Entry 5ISO (X-ray diffraction, 2.63 A resolution); this record covers chains B and E of the 3 polymer chains in the assembly.

# Chain B
Molecule: 5'-AMP-activated protein kinase subunit beta-1
Organism: Homo sapiens
Reference sequence: Q9Y478 (AAKB1_HUMAN); residues 1-270 here = UniProt positions 1-270
Chain sequence (286 residues; numbered -15 to 270; the number before each row is that of its first residue; numbers below 1 keep their minus sign (Met-15 is residue -15)):
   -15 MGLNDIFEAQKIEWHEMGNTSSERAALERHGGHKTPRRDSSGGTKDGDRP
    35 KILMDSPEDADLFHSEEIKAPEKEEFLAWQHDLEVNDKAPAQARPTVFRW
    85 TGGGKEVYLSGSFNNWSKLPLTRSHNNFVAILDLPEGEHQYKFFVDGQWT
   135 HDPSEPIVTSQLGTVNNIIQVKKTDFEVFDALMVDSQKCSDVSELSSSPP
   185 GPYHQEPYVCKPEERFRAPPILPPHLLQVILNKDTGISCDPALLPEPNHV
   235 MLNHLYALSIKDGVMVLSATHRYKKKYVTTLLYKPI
Unresolved in the structure: -15 to 76, 181-184, 194-200
Sequence notes: initiating methionine (-15); expression tag (-14 to 0)
Modified positions: Ser108 (phosphoserine; SEP)
Residues lining bound ligands: 992 (5-[[6-chloranyl-5-(1-methylindol-5-yl)-1H-benzimidazol-2-yl]oxy]-2-methyl-benzoic acid): Val81, Arg83, Thr106, Arg107, Ser108, Asn111, Val113, Ile115
Swiss-Prot annotation at these positions:
  - modified residue: Thr4 (Phosphothreonine), Ser5 (Phosphoserine), Ser6 (Phosphoserine), Thr19 (Phosphothreonine), Ser24 (Phosphoserine), Ser25 (Phosphoserine), Ser40 (Phosphoserine), Ser96 (Phosphoserine), Ser101 (Phosphoserine), Ser108 (Phosphoserine), Thr148 (Phosphothreonine), Ser182 (Phosphoserine)
  - lipidation: Gly2 (N-myristoyl glycine)
  - mutagenesis: Gly2 (G2A: Abolishes myristoylation and AMP-enhanced phosphorylation of PRKAA1 or PRKAA2)

# Chain E
Molecule: 5'-AMP-activated protein kinase subunit gamma-1
Organism: Homo sapiens
Reference sequence: P54619 (AAKG1_HUMAN); residue numbers follow UniProt; this construct covers 1-331
Chain sequence (331 residues; numbered 1 to 331; the number before each row is that of its first residue):
     1 METVISSDSSPAVENEHPQETPESNNSVYTSFMKSHRCYDLIPTSSKLVV
    51 FDTSLQVKKAFFALVTNGVRAAPLWDSKKQSFVGMLTITDFINILHRYYK
   101 SALVQIYELEEHKIETWREVYLQDSFKPLVCISPNASLFDAVSSLIRNKI
   151 HRLPVIDPESGNTLYILTHKRILKFLKLFITEFPKPEFMSKSLEELQIGT
   201 YANIAMVRTTTPVYVALGIFVQHRVSALPVVDEKGRVVDIYSKFDVINLA
   251 AEKTYNNLDVSVTKALQHRSHYFEGVLKCYLHETLETIINRLVEAEVHRL
   301 VVVDENDVVKGIVSLSDILQALVLTGGEKKP
Unresolved in the structure: 1-26, 325-331
Residues lining bound ligands:
  - adenosine monophosphate (AMP), molecule 1: Arg70, Lys170, Ile240, Ser242, Phe244, Asp245, Arg269, Phe273, Gly275, Val276, Leu277, Val297, His298, Arg299, Leu300
  - adenosine monophosphate (AMP), molecule 2: Met85, Thr87, Thr89, Asp90, Tyr121, Pro128, Leu129, Val130, Ile150, His151, Arg152, Pro154
  - adenosine monophosphate (AMP), molecule 3: His151, Gly199, Thr200, Asn203, Ile204, Ala205, Arg224, Val225, Ser226, Ala227, Leu228, Pro229, His298, Ile312, Ser314, Ser316, Asp317
Swiss-Prot annotation at these positions:
  - motif: Leu138 to Glu159 (AMPK pseudosubstrate)
  - binding site (ADP): Arg70, Met85 to Asp90, Val130, His151, Arg152, Lys170, Ser242 to Asp245, Arg269, Leu277, His298, Arg299
  - binding site (AMP): Arg70, Met85 to Asp90, Val130, His151, Arg152, Lys170, Thr200, Ala205, Ser226, Ala227, Ser242 to Asp245, Arg269, Leu277, His298, Arg299, Ser314 to Asp317
  - binding site (ATP): Arg70, Met85 to Asp90, Val130, His151, Arg152, Lys170, Ser242 to Asp245, Arg269, Leu277, His298, Arg299
  - modified residue: Ser261 (Phosphoserine), Thr263 (Phosphothreonine), Ser270 (Phosphoserine)
  - mutagenesis: Asp90 (D90A: Reduced AMP-activation of phosphorylation of PRKAA1 or PRKAA2. Reduced ADP activation of phosphorylation of PRKAA1 or PRKAA2), Asp245 (D245A: Reduced AMP-activation of phosphorylation of PRKAA1 or PRKAA2. Reduced ADP activation of phosphorylation of PRKAA1 or PRKAA2), Asp317 (D317A: Reduced AMP-activation of phosphorylation of PRKAA1 or PRKAA2. Does not affect ADP activation of phosphorylation of PRKAA1 or PRKAA2)

# How chain B and chain E interact
Pairs across the interface (48; chain B residue first):
  Pro225(B) - Lys47(E)
  Pro225(B) - Gly68(E)
  Ala226(B) - Ser46(E)
  Ala226(B) - Lys47(E)  hydrogen bond (backbone-backbone)
  Leu227(B) - Pro43(E)  hydrophobic
  Leu227(B) - Ser45(E)
  Leu228(B) - Ser45(E)  hydrogen bond (backbone-backbone)
  Leu228(B) - Ser46(E)
  Leu228(B) - Lys47(E)
  Pro229(B) - Ser45(E)  hydrogen bond (backbone-side chain)
  Pro231(B) - Ser45(E)
  Asp246(B) - Lys59(E)
  Val248(B) - Leu55(E)  hydrophobic
  Val248(B) - Lys59(E)
  Tyr257(B) - Tyr39(E)  hydrophobic
  Tyr257(B) - Pro134(E)
  Tyr257(B) - Asp157(E)
  Tyr257(B) - Glu159(E)
  Tyr257(B) - Leu164(E)  hydrophobic
  Lys258(B) - Tyr39(E)
  Lys259(B) - Tyr39(E)  hydrogen bond (backbone-side chain)
  Lys260(B) - Tyr39(E)
  Lys260(B) - Ile42(E)  hydrogen bond (side chain-backbone)
  Lys260(B) - Pro43(E)
  Lys260(B) - Thr44(E)
  Tyr261(B) - Thr44(E)  hydrogen bond (backbone-backbone)
  Tyr261(B) - Ser45(E)
  Tyr261(B) - Ser46(E)  hydrogen bond (backbone-backbone)
  Val262(B) - Ser46(E)
  Val262(B) - Leu164(E)
  Thr263(B) - Ser46(E)  hydrogen bond (backbone-backbone)
  Thr263(B) - Lys47(E)
  Thr263(B) - Leu48(E)  hydrogen bond (backbone-backbone)
  Thr264(B) - Leu48(E)
  Thr264(B) - Val50(E)
  Leu265(B) - Leu48(E)  hydrogen bond (backbone-backbone)
  Leu265(B) - Val49(E)
  Leu265(B) - Val50(E)  hydrogen bond (backbone-backbone)
  Leu265(B) - Asn67(E)
  Leu266(B) - Val50(E)
  Tyr267(B) - Val50(E)  hydrogen bond (backbone-backbone)
  Tyr267(B) - Phe51(E)  hydrophobic
  Tyr267(B) - Asp52(E)  hydrogen bond (backbone-backbone)
  Tyr267(B) - Leu55(E)  hydrophobic
  Tyr267(B) - Ala63(E)
  Tyr267(B) - Asn67(E)  hydrogen bond
  Pro269(B) - Ser54(E)
  Pro269(B) - Leu55(E)
Also at the interface, not in a pair above, chain B (25 interface residues in all): Ile214, Leu215, Ser222, Glu230, Lys268
Also at the interface, not in a pair above, chain E (26 interface residues in all): Thr66, Asn135, Thr163, Glu296

# In short
Chain B and chain E form an interface of 25 and 26 residues respectively; the contacts include 14 hydrogen
bonds. Polar contacts include Pro229(B)-Ser45(E), Lys259(B)-Tyr39(E) and Lys260(B)-Ile42(E). Chain B binds
compound 992. Chain E binds 3 copies of adenosine monophosphate.
Here chain B is 5'-AMP-activated protein kinase subunit beta-1 and chain E is 5'-AMP-activated protein kinase
subunit gamma-1, both from Homo sapiens. Entry 5ISO (Structure of full length human ampk (non-phosphorylated
at T-loop) in complex with a small molecule activator ...) was determined by X-ray diffraction.
